PDB entry 7AE0 | electron microscopy, 2.40 A resolution | chains 5A and 5B of the 36 polymer chains in the assembly

# Chain 5A (and 5B)
Molecule: Putative phage tail sheath protein FI
Organism: Algoriphagus machipongonensis
Notes: chain 5B of this document is another copy of the same molecule, construct and numbering; everything in this record applies to it too
UniProtKB: A3HTC2 (A3HTC2_9BACT); residues 1-692 here = UniProt positions 1-692
Sequence (692 residues; each row starts with the number of its first residue):
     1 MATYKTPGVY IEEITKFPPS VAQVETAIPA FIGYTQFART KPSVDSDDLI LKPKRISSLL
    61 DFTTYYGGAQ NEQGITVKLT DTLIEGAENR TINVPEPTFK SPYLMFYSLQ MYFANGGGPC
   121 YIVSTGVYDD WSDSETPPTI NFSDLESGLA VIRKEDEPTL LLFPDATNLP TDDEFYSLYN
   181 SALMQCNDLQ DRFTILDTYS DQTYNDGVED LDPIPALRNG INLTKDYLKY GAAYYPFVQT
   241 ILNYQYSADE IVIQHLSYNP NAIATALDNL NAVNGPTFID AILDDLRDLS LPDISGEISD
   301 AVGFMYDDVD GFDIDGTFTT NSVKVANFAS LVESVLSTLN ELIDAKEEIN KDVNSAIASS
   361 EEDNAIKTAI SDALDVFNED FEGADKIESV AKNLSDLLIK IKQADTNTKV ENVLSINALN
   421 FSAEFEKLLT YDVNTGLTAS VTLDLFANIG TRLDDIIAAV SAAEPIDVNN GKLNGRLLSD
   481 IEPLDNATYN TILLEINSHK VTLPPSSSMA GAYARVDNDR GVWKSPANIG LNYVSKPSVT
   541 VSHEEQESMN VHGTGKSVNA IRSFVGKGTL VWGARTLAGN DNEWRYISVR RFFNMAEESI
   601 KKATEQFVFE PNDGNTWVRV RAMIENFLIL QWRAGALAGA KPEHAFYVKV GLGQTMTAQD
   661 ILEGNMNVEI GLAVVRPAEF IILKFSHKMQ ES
Not modelled in the structure: 1-2, 273-449, 691-692

# Interface between chain 5A and chain 5B
Contacting residue pairs (32; chain 5A residue first):
  Y4(5A) - F680(5B)
  Y4(5A) - I682(5B)
  K5(5A) - E547(5B)
  K5(5A) - N550(5B)  hydrogen bond (backbone-side chain)
  K5(5A) - V551(5B)
  K5(5A) - F680(5B)
  T6(5A) - H543(5B)  hydrogen bond (side chain-backbone)
  T6(5A) - Q546(5B)
  T6(5A) - E547(5B)  hydrogen bond (side chain-backbone)
  T6(5A) - F680(5B)
  P7(5A) - N550(5B)
  P7(5A) - W572(5B)  hydrogen bond (backbone-side chain)
  P7(5A) - E679(5B)
  P7(5A) - F680(5B)
  G8(5A) - E679(5B)  hydrogen bond (backbone-backbone)
  G8(5A) - F680(5B)
  G8(5A) - I681(5B)  hydrogen bond (backbone-backbone)
  V9(5A) - I681(5B)
  V9(5A) - L683(5B)  hydrophobic
  Y10(5A) - H543(5B)
  Y10(5A) - I681(5B)  hydrogen bond (backbone-backbone)
  Y10(5A) - I682(5B)
  Y10(5A) - L683(5B)  hydrogen bond (backbone-backbone)
  I11(5A) - L683(5B)
  I11(5A) - F685(5B)  hydrophobic
  E12(5A) - L683(5B)  hydrogen bond (backbone-backbone)
  E12(5A) - K684(5B)
  E12(5A) - F685(5B)  hydrogen bond (backbone-backbone)
  E13(5A) - F685(5B)
  I14(5A) - K684(5B)
  I14(5A) - F685(5B)  hydrogen bond (backbone-backbone)
  I14(5A) - S686(5B)
Other interface residues (no listed pair), chain 5A (13 interface residues in all): T15, F17
Other interface residues (no listed pair), chain 5B (15 interface residues in all): Q690

# Overview
13 residues of chain 5A and 15 residues of chain 5B are in contact, with 11 hydrogen bonds. Among the polar
pairs are K5(5A)-N550(5B), T6(5A)-H543(5B) and T6(5A)-E547(5B).
Chain 5A and chain 5B are both Putative phage tail sheath protein FI (Algoriphagus machipongonensis); the
structure, Cryo-EM structure of an extracellular contractile injection system in marine bacterium Algoriphagus
machipongonensis, the sheath-tube module ..., was determined by electron microscopy (same publication as 7AEF,
7ADZ and 7AEB).
